4LEY - chains A and E of the 6 polymer chains in the assembly; structure by X-ray diffraction, 2.50 A resolution.

Chain A:
Protein: Cyclic GMP-AMP synthase
Source organism: Mus musculus
Notes: EC 2.7.7.-; fragment: Catalytic domain
UniProtKB: Q8C6L5 (CGAS_MOUSE); numbering as in UniProt (aligned over 142-507)
Sequence (366 residues; row label = number of the first residue in the row):
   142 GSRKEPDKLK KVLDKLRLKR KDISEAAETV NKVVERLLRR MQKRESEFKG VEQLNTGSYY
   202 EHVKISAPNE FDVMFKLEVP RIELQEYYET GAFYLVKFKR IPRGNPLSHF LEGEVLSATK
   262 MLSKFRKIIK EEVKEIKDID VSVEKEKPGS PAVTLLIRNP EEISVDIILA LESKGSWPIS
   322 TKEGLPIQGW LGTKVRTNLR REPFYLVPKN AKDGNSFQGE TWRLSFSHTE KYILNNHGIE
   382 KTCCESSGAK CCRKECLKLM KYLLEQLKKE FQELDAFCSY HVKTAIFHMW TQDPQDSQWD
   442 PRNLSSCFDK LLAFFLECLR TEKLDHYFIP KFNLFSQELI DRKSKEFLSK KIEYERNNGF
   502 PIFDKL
Unresolved in the structure: 142-148
Metal / ion sites: Zn2+: His378, Cys384, Cys385, Cys392
Reported in the primary citation:
  - binding site for 18 bp dsDNA: Lys151, Ser165, Ala168, Asn196, Tyr200, Arg222, Arg342, Lys372
  - binding site for 18 bp dsDNA: Arg158, Lys160, Arg161, Arg180, Lys184, His203, Lys335, Thr338, Lys395
  - self-association interface (contacts with another copy of this molecule); pairs are residue here / residue on that copy: Lys335-Glu386 (salt bridge), Lys382, Glu386
  - conformationally variable residues (loop rearrangement): Ser199, Glu211, Asp213, Asp307
  - mutagenesis - K151E, R158E, K160E, R161E, K162E, S165E, R180E, R222E (more than 50%), K240E (more than 50%), K315E, K323E (more than 50%), K372E, K395E: decreased catalytic activity
  - mutagenesis - K184E: unchanged catalytic activity
  - mutagenesis - K335E, R342E, K382A, E386A: abolished catalytic activity
  - mutagenesis - R158E, K372E, K382A, E386A, K395E: decreased signaling
  - mutagenesis - K184E, R222E, K240E, R342E: unchanged signaling
  - mutagenesis - R222E/R342E, K335E: abolished signaling
  - mutagenesis - K151E, R158E, K160E, K162E, S165E, R180E, K184E, R222E, K240E, K315E, K323E, K335E, R342E, K372E, K382A, K395E: decreased binding to DNA
  - mutagenesis - E386A: unchanged binding to DNA
  - catalytic residues: Asp213, Asp307 (proposed by the authors, not directly observed)

Chain E:
Molecule: 18 bp dsDNA
Sequence (18 nucleotides; numbered 1 to 18; the number before each row is that of its first residue):
     1 ATCTGTACAT GTACAGAT

Chain A / chain E interface:
Residue-residue contacts (13):
  Arg158(A) with DG16(E), salt bridge to the phosphate
  Leu159(A) with DG16(E), sugar contact; DA17(E), phosphate contact
  Lys160(A) with DG16(E), phosphate contact; DA17(E), phosphate contact
  Arg161(A) with DA15(E), base contact; DG16(E), hydrogen bond to the base; DA17(E), hydrogen bond to the phosphate
  His203(A) with DC14(E), phosphate contact; DA15(E), phosphate contact
  Glu386(A) with DC14(E), phosphate contact
  Lys395(A) with DA15(E), salt bridge to the phosphate
  Lys399(A) with DG16(E), salt bridge to the phosphate
Other interface residues (no listed pair), chain A (11 interface residues in all): Arg180, Cys385, Ser387
Other interface residues (no listed pair), chain E (5 interface residues in all): DA7

Summary:
The interface between chain A and chain E involves 11 residues on one side and 5 on the other; the contacts
include 2 hydrogen bonds and 3 salt bridges. Polar contacts include Arg161(A)-DG16(E), Arg161(A)-DA17(E) and
Arg158(A)-DG16(E). The paper reports catalytic residues Asp213(A) and Asp307(A); K151E, R158E and K160E of
chain A, among others, reduce binding to DNA; 19 substitutions were tested in all.
Chain A is Cyclic GMP-AMP synthase (Mus musculus) and chain E is 18 bp dsDNA; the structure, Structure of
mouse cGAS bound to 18 bp DNA, was determined by X-ray diffraction, deposited together with 4LEV, 4LEW and
4LEZ.
